PDB entry 6O9R | electron microscopy, 2.75 A resolution | chains A and F of the 60 polymer chains in the assembly

Chain A (and F):
Molecule: Capsid protein VP1
Source organism: Adeno-associated virus
Notes: chain F of this document is another copy of the same molecule, construct and numbering; everything in this record applies to it too
UniProt: Q6JC62 (Q6JC62_9VIRU); residues 219-738 here = UniProt positions 219-738
Chain sequence (520 residues; row label = number of the first residue in the row):
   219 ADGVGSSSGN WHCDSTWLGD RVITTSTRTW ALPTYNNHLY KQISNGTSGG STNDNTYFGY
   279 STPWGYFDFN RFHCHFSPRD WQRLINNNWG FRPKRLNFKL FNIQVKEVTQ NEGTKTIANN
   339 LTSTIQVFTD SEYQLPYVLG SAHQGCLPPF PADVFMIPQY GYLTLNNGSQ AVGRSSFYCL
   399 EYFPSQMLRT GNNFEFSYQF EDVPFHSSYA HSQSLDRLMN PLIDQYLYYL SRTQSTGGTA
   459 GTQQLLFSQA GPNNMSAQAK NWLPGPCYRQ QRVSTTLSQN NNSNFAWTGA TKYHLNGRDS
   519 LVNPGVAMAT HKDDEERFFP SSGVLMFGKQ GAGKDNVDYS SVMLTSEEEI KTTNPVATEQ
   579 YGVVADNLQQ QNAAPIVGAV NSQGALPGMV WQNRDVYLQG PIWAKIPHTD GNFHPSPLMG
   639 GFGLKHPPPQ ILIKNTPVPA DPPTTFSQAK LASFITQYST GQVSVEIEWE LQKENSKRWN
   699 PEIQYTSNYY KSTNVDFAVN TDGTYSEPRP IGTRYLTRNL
Differences from the reference sequence: conflict L365 (Pro in Q6JC62), L406 (Arg in Q6JC62), D720 (Glu in Q6JC62)
What the authors report for this chain:
  - conformationally variable residues (side-chain flip): H230
  - specificity-determining residues: S269, A468, N472, A475 (proposed by the authors, not directly observed)

Interface between chain A and chain F:
Residue-residue contacts (70):
  D232(A) with K695(F), salt bridge
  S295(A) with W697(F)
  P296(A) with W697(F); P699(F)
  R297(A) with E692(F), salt bridge; R696(F); W697(F), hydrogen bond (backbone-backbone); N698(F); E700(F); Q702(F)
  Q300(A) with P699(F); E700(F), hydrogen bond (side chain-backbone); Q702(F)
  R301(A) with E692(F), salt bridge; S694(F), hydrogen bond (side chain-backbone)
  N304(A) with Q702(F)
  N305(A) with N305(F), hydrogen bond
  P367(A) with W697(F)
  P369(A) with W697(F)
  D532(A) with K709(F), salt bridge
  E566(A) with Y707(F)
  E692(A) with R297(F), salt bridge; R301(F), salt bridge
  S694(A) with R301(F), hydrogen bond (backbone-side chain)
  K695(A) with D232(F), salt bridge
  R696(A) with R297(F)
  W697(A) with S295(F); P296(F); R297(F), hydrogen bond (backbone-backbone); P367(F); P369(F); F715(F); Y723(F), hydrogen bond
  N698(A) with R297(F); V713(F); D714(F); F715(F)
  P699(A) with P296(F); Q300(F); Y703(F), hydrophobic; S705(F); F715(F)
  E700(A) with R297(F); Q300(F), hydrogen bond (backbone-side chain); S705(F), hydrogen bond (backbone-backbone)
  I701(A) with T704(F); S705(F); Y707(F), hydrophobic
  Q702(A) with R297(F); Q300(F); N304(F); Y703(F); T704(F), hydrogen bond (backbone-side chain)
  Y703(A) with P699(F), hydrophobic; Q702(F)
  T704(A) with I701(F); Q702(F), hydrogen bond (side chain-backbone); T704(F)
  S705(A) with P699(F); E700(F), hydrogen bond (backbone-backbone); I701(F)
  Y707(A) with E566(F); I701(F), hydrophobic
  K709(A) with D532(F), salt bridge
  V713(A) with N698(F)
  D714(A) with N698(F)
  F715(A) with W697(F); N698(F); P699(F)
  Y723(A) with W697(F), hydrogen bond
Other interface residues (no listed pair), chain A (34 interface residues in all): C231, F368, L734
Other interface residues (no listed pair), chain F (34 interface residues in all): C231, F368, L734

In short:
Chain A and chain F each contribute 34 residues to their interface; the contacts include 13 hydrogen bonds and
8 salt bridges. Polar contacts include D232(A)-K695(F), R297(A)-E692(F) and R301(A)-E692(F). The paper reports
specificity determinants S269(A), A468(A) and N472(A) among others; conformational variability at H230(A).
Chain A and chain F are both Capsid protein VP1 (Adeno-associated virus); the structure, The capsid structure
of empty AAVrh.10 particles, was determined by electron microscopy (same publication as 6V10, 6V12, 6V1G, 6V1T
and 6V1Z).
